4COL - chains A and B; structure by X-ray diffraction, 1.96 A resolution.

[Chain A (and B)]
Name: Anaerobic ribonucleoside-triphosphate reductase
Organism: Thermotoga maritima
Notes: EC 1.17.4.2; chain B of this document is another copy of the same molecule, construct and numbering; everything in this record applies to it too
UniProt: Q9WYL6 (Q9WYL6_THEMA); residue numbers follow UniProt; this construct covers 1-651
Amino-acid sequence (651 residues; row label = number of the first residue in the row):
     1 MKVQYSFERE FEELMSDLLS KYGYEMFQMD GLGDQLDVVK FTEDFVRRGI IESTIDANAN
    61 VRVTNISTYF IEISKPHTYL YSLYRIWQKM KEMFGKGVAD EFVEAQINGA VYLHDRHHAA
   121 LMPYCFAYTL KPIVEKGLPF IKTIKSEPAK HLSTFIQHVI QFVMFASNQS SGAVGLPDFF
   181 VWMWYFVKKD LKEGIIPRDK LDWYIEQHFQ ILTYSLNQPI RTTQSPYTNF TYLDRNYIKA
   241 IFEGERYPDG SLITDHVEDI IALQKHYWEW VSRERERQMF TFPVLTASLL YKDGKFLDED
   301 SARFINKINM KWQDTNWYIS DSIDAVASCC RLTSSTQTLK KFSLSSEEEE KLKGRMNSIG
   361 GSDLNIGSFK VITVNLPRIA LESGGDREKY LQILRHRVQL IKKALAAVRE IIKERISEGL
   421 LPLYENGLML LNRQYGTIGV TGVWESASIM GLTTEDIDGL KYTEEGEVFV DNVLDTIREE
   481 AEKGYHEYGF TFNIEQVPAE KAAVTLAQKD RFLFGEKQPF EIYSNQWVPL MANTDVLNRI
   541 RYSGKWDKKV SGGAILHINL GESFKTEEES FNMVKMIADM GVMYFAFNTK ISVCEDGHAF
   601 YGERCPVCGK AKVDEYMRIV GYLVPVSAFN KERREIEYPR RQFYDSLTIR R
Disordered / not traced: 47-63, 329-350, 561-565, 631-651 (chain B: 48-63, 331-349, 561-564, 633-651)
Ion coordination: Mg2+: Gln-207, Gln-210 (together with 2'-deoxyadenosine 5'-triphosphate); Zn2+: Cys-594, His-598, Cys-605, Cys-608
Ligand contacts:
  - 2'-deoxyadenosine 5'-triphosphate (DTP), molecule 1: Leu-138, Lys-145, Ser-146, Glu-147, Pro-148, Ala-149, Lys-150, His-151, Thr-154, Gln-157, His-158, Gln-161
  - 2'-deoxyadenosine 5'-triphosphate (DTP), molecule 2: Trp-203, Gln-207, Gln-210, Ile-211, Tyr-214, Ser-215, Gln-218
  - sulfonic acid (SFO): Tyr-112, His-114, Asp-115, Arg-116, Lys-501
From the paper describing this entry:
  - binding site for 2'-deoxyadenosine 5'-triphosphate: Gln-161, Gln-218
  - catalytic residues: Cys-125 (by similarity / conservation)
  - mutagenesis - C329A, C330A: abolished catalytic activity

[Chain A / chain B interface]
Pairs across the interface (148; chain A residue first):
  Met-1(A) / Val-3(B)
  Met-1(A) / Gln-4(B)
  Met-1(A) / Tyr-5(B)  hydrogen bond (backbone-backbone)
  Met-1(A) / Phe-7(B)  hydrophobic
  Met-1(A) / Glu-12(B)  hydrogen bond (backbone-side chain)
  Met-1(A) / Met-15(B)  hydrophobic
  Lys-2(A) / Lys-2(B)
  Lys-2(A) / Val-3(B)
  Lys-2(A) / Gln-4(B)
  Val-3(A) / Met-1(B)
  Val-3(A) / Lys-2(B)
  Val-3(A) / Val-3(B)  hydrogen bond (backbone-backbone)
  Val-3(A) / Tyr-5(B)  hydrophobic
  Val-3(A) / Leu-36(B)
  Gln-4(A) / Met-1(B)
  Gln-4(A) / Lys-2(B)
  Gln-4(A) / Asp-37(B)
  Tyr-5(A) / Met-1(B)  hydrogen bond (backbone-backbone)
  Tyr-5(A) / Val-3(B)  hydrophobic
  Tyr-5(A) / Tyr-5(B)
  Tyr-5(A) / Leu-36(B)
  Tyr-5(A) / Asp-37(B)
  Tyr-5(A) / Val-38(B)
  Tyr-5(A) / His-77(B)
  Ser-6(A) / Asp-37(B)  hydrogen bond
  Ser-6(A) / Val-39(B)
  Ser-6(A) / Lys-40(B)
  Phe-7(A) / Met-1(B)  hydrophobic
  Phe-7(A) / Val-39(B)  hydrophobic
  Glu-12(A) / Met-1(B)  hydrogen bond (side chain-backbone)
  Leu-36(A) / Val-3(B)
  Leu-36(A) / Tyr-5(B)
  Asp-37(A) / Gln-4(B)
  Asp-37(A) / Tyr-5(B)
  Asp-37(A) / Ser-6(B)  hydrogen bond
  Val-38(A) / Tyr-5(B)
  Val-39(A) / Ser-6(B)
  Val-39(A) / Phe-7(B)  hydrophobic
  Lys-40(A) / Ser-6(B)
  Thr-42(A) / Tyr-81(B)
  Glu-43(A) / Tyr-81(B)  hydrogen bond
  Glu-43(A) / Arg-85(B)
  Phe-45(A) / Leu-420(B)  hydrophobic
  Val-46(A) / Arg-415(B)
  Val-46(A) / Glu-418(B)
  Val-46(A) / Leu-420(B)  hydrophobic
  Thr-64(A) / Gly-419(B)
  Asn-65(A) / Phe-165(B)
  Asn-65(A) / Gln-169(B)  hydrogen bond
  Asn-65(A) / Leu-420(B)
  Asn-65(A) / Pro-422(B)
  Ile-66(A) / Leu-121(B)
  Ile-66(A) / Met-122(B)  hydrophobic
  Ile-66(A) / Gln-169(B)
  Ile-66(A) / Leu-420(B)  hydrogen bond (backbone-backbone)
  Ile-66(A) / Leu-421(B)  hydrophobic
  Ser-67(A) / Asn-168(B)
  Tyr-69(A) / Thr-78(B)
  Tyr-69(A) / Leu-121(B)  hydrophobic
  Phe-70(A) / Thr-78(B)
  Phe-70(A) / His-117(B)
  Phe-70(A) / His-118(B)
  Phe-70(A) / Leu-121(B)  hydrophobic
  Phe-70(A) / Met-122(B)  hydrophobic
  Ile-73(A) / Ser-74(B)
  Ser-74(A) / Ile-73(B)
  His-77(A) / Tyr-5(B)
  His-77(A) / Val-38(B)
  Thr-78(A) / Tyr-69(B)
  Tyr-81(A) / Thr-42(B)
  Tyr-84(A) / Val-39(B)  hydrophobic
  His-117(A) / Phe-70(B)
  His-118(A) / Phe-70(B)
  Leu-121(A) / Ile-66(B)
  Leu-121(A) / Tyr-69(B)  hydrophobic
  Leu-121(A) / Phe-70(B)  hydrophobic
  Met-122(A) / Ile-66(B)  hydrophobic
  Met-122(A) / Phe-70(B)  hydrophobic
  Ile-141(A) / Gln-218(B)
  Thr-143(A) / Asn-217(B)  hydrogen bond (side chain-backbone)
  Thr-143(A) / Pro-219(B)
  Ile-144(A) / Tyr-214(B)  hydrophobic
  Ile-144(A) / Asn-217(B)
  Ile-144(A) / Gln-218(B)
  Ile-144(A) / Gln-278(B)
  Ile-144(A) / Phe-280(B)  hydrophobic
  Lys-145(A) / Tyr-214(B)
  Lys-145(A) / Gln-278(B)  hydrogen bond (backbone-side chain)
  Lys-145(A) / Glu-595(B)
  Lys-145(A) / Asp-596(B)
  Ser-146(A) / Tyr-214(B)
  His-151(A) / Trp-203(B)
  His-151(A) / Gln-207(B)
  Ser-153(A) / Gln-207(B)  hydrogen bond
  Thr-154(A) / Gln-207(B)
  Gln-157(A) / Gln-157(B)  hydrogen bond
  Gln-157(A) / Ile-211(B)
  Gln-157(A) / Ser-215(B)
  Gln-161(A) / Ser-215(B)
  Gln-161(A) / Gln-218(B)
  Asn-168(A) / Ser-67(B)
  Gln-169(A) / Asn-65(B)  hydrogen bond
  Gln-169(A) / Ile-66(B)
  Gln-169(A) / Ser-67(B)
  Glu-193(A) / Lys-200(B)  hydrogen bond (backbone-side chain)
  Gly-194(A) / Lys-200(B)
  Ile-195(A) / Pro-197(B)
  Ile-195(A) / Trp-203(B)  hydrophobic
  Pro-197(A) / Gly-194(B)
  Pro-197(A) / Ile-195(B)
  Lys-200(A) / Glu-193(B)
  Lys-200(A) / Gly-194(B)
  Lys-200(A) / Ile-195(B)
  Trp-203(A) / His-151(B)
  Trp-203(A) / Ile-195(B)  hydrophobic
  Gln-207(A) / His-151(B)
  Gln-207(A) / Ser-153(B)  hydrogen bond
  Gln-207(A) / Thr-154(B)
  Ile-211(A) / Ser-153(B)
  Ile-211(A) / Gln-157(B)
  Tyr-214(A) / Ile-144(B)  hydrophobic
  Tyr-214(A) / Lys-145(B)
  Ser-215(A) / Gln-157(B)
  Ser-215(A) / Gln-161(B)  hydrogen bond
  Asn-217(A) / Thr-143(B)  hydrogen bond (backbone-side chain)
  Asn-217(A) / Ile-144(B)
  Gln-218(A) / Ile-141(B)
  Gln-218(A) / Thr-143(B)
  Gln-218(A) / Ile-144(B)
  Gln-218(A) / Gln-161(B)
  Pro-219(A) / Ile-141(B)
  Pro-219(A) / Thr-143(B)
  Ile-220(A) / Met-164(B)  hydrophobic
  Ser-225(A) / Thr-143(B)
  Gln-278(A) / Ile-144(B)
  Gln-278(A) / Lys-145(B)  hydrogen bond (side chain-backbone)
  Phe-280(A) / Ile-144(B)  hydrophobic
  Arg-415(A) / Val-46(B)
  Glu-418(A) / Val-46(B)
  Gly-419(A) / Thr-64(B)
  Leu-420(A) / Phe-45(B)  hydrophobic
  Leu-420(A) / Thr-64(B)
  Leu-420(A) / Asn-65(B)
  Leu-420(A) / Ile-66(B)  hydrogen bond (backbone-backbone)
  Leu-421(A) / Ile-66(B)  hydrophobic
  Pro-422(A) / Asn-65(B)
  Glu-595(A) / Lys-145(B)
  Asp-596(A) / Lys-145(B)
Interface residues without a listed pair, chain A (74 interface residues in all): Leu-80, Met-164, Phe-165, Met-279
Interface residues without a listed pair, chain B (74 interface residues in all): Tyr-84, Ser-146, Ile-220, Ser-225, Met-279

[Overview]
Chain A and chain B each contribute 74 residues to their interface; the contacts include 21 hydrogen bonds.
Polar contacts include Met-1(A)/Glu-12(B), Ser-6(A)/Asp-37(B) and Glu-43(A)/Tyr-81(B). Chain A binds
2'-deoxyadenosine 5'-triphosphate and sulfonic acid. From the paper: the catalytic residue Cys-125(A); C329A
and C330A of chain A abolish catalytic activity.
Chain A and chain B are both Anaerobic ribonucleoside-triphosphate reductase (Thermotoga maritima); the
structure, Crystal structure of the anaerobic ribonucleotide reductase from Thermotoga maritima with dATP
bound in the specificity ..., was determined by X-ray diffraction (same publication as 4COJ, 4COI, 4COM and
4CON).
